PDB entry 4QWK | X-ray diffraction, 2.80 A resolution | chains N and a of the 28 polymer chains in the assembly

# Chain N
Protein: Proteasome subunit beta type-1
Source organism: Saccharomyces cerevisiae
UniProtKB: P38624 (PSB1_YEAST); residues 1-196 here correspond to UniProt positions 20-215 (UniProt number = residue number + 19)
Chain sequence (196 residues; each row starts with the number of its first residue):
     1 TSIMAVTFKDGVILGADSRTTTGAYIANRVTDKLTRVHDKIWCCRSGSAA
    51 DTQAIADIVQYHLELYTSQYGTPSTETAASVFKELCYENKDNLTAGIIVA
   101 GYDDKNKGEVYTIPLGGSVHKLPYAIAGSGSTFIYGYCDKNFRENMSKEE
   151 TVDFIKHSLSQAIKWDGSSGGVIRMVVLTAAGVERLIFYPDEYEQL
Glycans and other covalent adducts: CARFILZOMIB, bound form (3BV) linked to Thr1
Metal / ion sites: Mg2+: Ile163, Asp166, Ser169
Residues lining bound ligands: CARFILZOMIB, bound form (3BV; N-{(2S)-2-[(morpholin-4-ylacetyl)amino]-4-phenylbutanoyl}-L-leucyl-N-[(2R,3S,4S)-1,3-dihydroxy-2,6-dimethylheptan-4-yl]-L-phenylalaninamide): Arg19, Thr20, Thr21, Thr22, Ala27, Lys33, Arg45, Ser46, Gly47, Ser48, Ala49, Asp51, Thr52, Thr94, Gly128, Ser129, Ser168
UniProt features mapped onto this chain:
  - active site: Thr1 (Nucleophile)

# Chain a
Protein: Proteasome subunit beta type-7
Source organism: Saccharomyces cerevisiae
UniProtKB: P30657 (PSB7_YEAST); residues -12 to 233 here correspond to UniProt positions 21-266 (UniProt number = residue number + 33)
Chain sequence (246 residues; numbered -12 to 233; the number before each row is that of its first residue; numbers below 1 keep their minus sign (Thr-12 is residue -12)):
   -12 TQIANAGASPMVNTQQPIVTGTSVISMKYDNGVIIAADNLGSYGSLLRFN
    38 GVERLIPVGDNTVVGISGDISDMQHIERLLKDLVTENAYDNPLADAEEAL
    88 EPSYIFEYLATVMYQRRSKMNPLWNAIIVAGVQSNGDQFLRYVNLLGVTY
   138 SSPTLATGFGAHMANPLLRKVVDRESDIPKTTVQVAEEAIVNAMRVLYYR
   188 DARSSRNFSLAIIDKNTGLTFKKNLQVENMKWDFAKDIKGYGTQKI
Not modelled in the structure: -12 to 0, 231-233

# Chain N / chain a interface
Contacting residue pairs - 54 pairs, chain N then chain a:
  Arg19(N) - Ala189(a)
  Ala24(N) - Phe146(a)  hydrophobic
  Ala24(N) - Arg187(a)
  Ala24(N) - Asp188(a)
  Ala24(N) - Ala189(a)  hydrogen bond (backbone-backbone)
  Ala24(N) - Arg190(a)
  Tyr25(N) - Phe146(a)
  Tyr25(N) - Arg187(a)
  Ile26(N) - Tyr186(a)
  Ile26(N) - Arg187(a)  hydrogen bond (backbone-backbone)
  Ile26(N) - Asp188(a)
  Ile26(N) - Ala189(a)
  Ala27(N) - Arg187(a)  hydrogen bond (backbone-side chain)
  Asn28(N) - Arg187(a)
  Arg29(N) - Tyr186(a)
  Arg29(N) - Arg187(a)
  Arg29(N) - Lys218(a)  hydrogen bond (side chain-backbone)
  Arg29(N) - Trp219(a)
  Arg29(N) - Phe221(a)
  Val30(N) - Phe221(a)  hydrophobic
  Val30(N) - Ala222(a)  hydrophobic
  Val30(N) - Ile225(a)  hydrophobic
  Asp32(N) - Lys226(a)
  Asp32(N) - Gly227(a)  hydrogen bond (side chain-backbone)
  Thr35(N) - Tyr228(a)
  Arg45(N) - Tyr228(a)
  Gln53(N) - Tyr228(a)  hydrogen bond (backbone-side chain)
  Ala56(N) - Tyr228(a)
  Asp57(N) - Tyr228(a)  hydrogen bond
  Phe133(N) - Leu33(a)  hydrophobic
  Lys164(N) - Leu34(a)
  Trp165(N) - Ser32(a)
  Trp165(N) - Leu33(a)
  Trp165(N) - Leu34(a)  hydrogen bond (backbone-backbone)
  Trp165(N) - Arg35(a)
  Asp166(N) - Ser32(a)
  Asp166(N) - Leu34(a)
  Gly167(N) - Ser32(a)  hydrogen bond (backbone-backbone)
  Gly167(N) - Leu34(a)
  Gly167(N) - Ala189(a)
  Gly167(N) - Arg190(a)
  Gly171(N) - Trp219(a)
  Val172(N) - Trp219(a)  hydrophobic
  Arg174(N) - Ala222(a)  hydrogen bond (side chain-backbone)
  Arg174(N) - Ile225(a)
  Ile187(N) - Ala222(a)  hydrophobic
  Ile187(N) - Lys223(a)
  Tyr189(N) - Trp219(a)
  Tyr189(N) - Asp220(a)
  Tyr189(N) - Lys223(a)
  Pro190(N) - Trp219(a)
  Asp191(N) - Arg193(a)  salt bridge
  Glu194(N) - Tyr185(a)  hydrogen bond
  Glu194(N) - Arg193(a)  salt bridge
Interface residues without a listed pair, chain N (31 interface residues in all): Thr21, Ile163, Ser168, Arg185
Interface residues without a listed pair, chain a (24 interface residues in all): Met150, Met217

# Overview
31 residues of chain N face 24 of chain a across their interface, with 11 hydrogen bonds and 2 salt bridges.
Polar contacts include Asp191(N)-Arg193(a), Glu194(N)-Arg193(a) and Ala27(N)-Arg187(a). CARFILZOMIB, bound
form is covalently linked to Thr1(N).
Chain N is Proteasome subunit beta type-1 and chain a is Proteasome subunit beta type-7, both from
Saccharomyces cerevisiae; the structure, yCP beta5-A49T-A50V-double mutant in complex with carfilzomib, was
determined by X-ray diffraction together with 4QUX, 4QUY, 4QV0, 4QV1, 4QV3, 4QV4 and 42 further entries from
the same study.
